6KTW - chain A; structure by X-ray diffraction, 1.93 A resolution.

== Chain A ==
Molecule: Sulfurtransferase
From: Chlorobium limicola
Reference sequence: B3ECE3 (B3ECE3_CHLL2); residues 2-457 here = UniProt positions 2-457
Amino-acid sequence (460 residues; each row starts with the number of its first residue; numbers below 1 keep their minus sign (Gly-2 is residue -2)):
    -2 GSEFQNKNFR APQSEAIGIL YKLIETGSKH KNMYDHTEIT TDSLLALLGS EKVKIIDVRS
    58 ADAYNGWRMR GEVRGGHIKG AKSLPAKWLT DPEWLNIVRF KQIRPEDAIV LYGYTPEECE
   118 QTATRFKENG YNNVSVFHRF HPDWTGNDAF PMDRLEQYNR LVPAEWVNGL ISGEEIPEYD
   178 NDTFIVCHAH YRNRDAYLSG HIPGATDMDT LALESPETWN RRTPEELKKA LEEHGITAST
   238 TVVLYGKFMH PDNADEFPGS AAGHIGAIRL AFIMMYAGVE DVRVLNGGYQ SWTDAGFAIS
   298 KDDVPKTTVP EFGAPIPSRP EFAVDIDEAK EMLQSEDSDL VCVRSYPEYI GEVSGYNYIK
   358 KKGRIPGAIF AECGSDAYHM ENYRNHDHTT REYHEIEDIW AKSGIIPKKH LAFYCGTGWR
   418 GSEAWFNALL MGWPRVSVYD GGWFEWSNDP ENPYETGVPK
Not modelled in the structure: -2 to 26, 457
Differences from the reference sequence: expression tag (-2 to 1)
Bound ions: Mg2+ site 1: His74, Asp150, His391; Mg2+ site 2: Trp216, Asn217, Thr414, Asp437; Na+: Met329, Ser332, Ser335
Residues lining bound ligands: N,N,N-trimethyl-histidine (AVJ): Tyr188, Glu211, Trp216, Gly256, Tyr353, Tyr355, Ala374, Tyr375, Thr414, Trp416, Arg417
What the authors report for this chain:
  - mutagenesis - C116A/C184A/C339A/C370A: decreased catalytic activity
  - catalytic residues: Tyr353, Thr414 (from molecular simulation)

== In short ==
Ligands of chain A: N,N,N-trimethyl-histidine. His74, Asp150 and His391 coordinate Mg2+ site 1. Trp216,
Asn217, Thr414 and Asp437 coordinate Mg2+ site 2. From the paper: catalytic residues Tyr353 and Thr414;
C116A/C184A/C339A/C370A reduce catalytic activity.
Chain A is Sulfurtransferase (Chlorobium limicola); the structure, structure of EanB with hercynine, was
determined by X-ray diffraction together with 6KTV, 6KTX, 6KTZ, 6KU1 and 6KU2 from the same study.
